Entry 7MUY (electron microscopy, 4.60 A resolution (low resolution: residue-level contacts below are approximate; hydrogen-bond / salt-bridge calls are withheld)); this record covers chains BC and AC of the 205 polymer chains in the assembly.

[Chain BC]
Name: DotC
Organism: Legionella pneumophila
UniProtKB: O52184 (O52184_LEGPN); residues 1-303 here = UniProt positions 1-303
Chain sequence (303 residues; numbered 1 to 303; the number before each row is that of its first residue):
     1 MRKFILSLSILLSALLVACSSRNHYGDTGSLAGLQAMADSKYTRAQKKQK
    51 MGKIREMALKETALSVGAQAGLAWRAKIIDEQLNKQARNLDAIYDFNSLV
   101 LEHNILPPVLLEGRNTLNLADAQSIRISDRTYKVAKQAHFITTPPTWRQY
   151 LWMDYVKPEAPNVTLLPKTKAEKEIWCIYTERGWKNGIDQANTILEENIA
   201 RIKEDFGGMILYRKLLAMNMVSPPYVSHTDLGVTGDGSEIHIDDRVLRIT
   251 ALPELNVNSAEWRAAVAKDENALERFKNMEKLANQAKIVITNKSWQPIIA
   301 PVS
Disordered / not traced: 1-25, 269-303
What the authors report for this chain:
  - post-translational modification sites: C19 (citing earlier work)

[Chain AC]
Name: DotC
Organism: Legionella pneumophila
UniProtKB: O52184 (O52184_LEGPN); residues 2-304 here correspond to UniProt positions 1-303 (UniProt number = residue number - 1)
Chain sequence (303 residues; numbered 2 to 304; the number before each row is that of its first residue):
     2 MRKFILSLSILLSALLVACSSRNHYGDTGSLAGLQAMADSKYTRAQKKQK
    52 MGKIREMALKETALSVGAQAGLAWRAKIIDEQLNKQARNLDAIYDFNSLV
   102 LEHNILPPVLLEGRNTLNLADAQSIRISDRTYKVAKQAHFITTPPTWRQY
   152 LWMDYVKPEAPNVTLLPKTKAEKEIWCIYTERGWKNGIDQANTILEENIA
   202 RIKEDFGGMILYRKLLAMNMVSPPYVSHTDLGVTGDGSEIHIDDRVLRIT
   252 ALPELNVNSAEWRAAVAKDENALERFKNMEKLANQAKIVITNKSWQPIIA
   302 PVS
Disordered / not traced: 2-60, 270-304

[Chain BC / chain AC interface]
Contacting residue pairs - 56 pairs, chain BC then chain AC:
  D27(BC) with A71(AC); K158(AC); P159(AC)
  T28(BC) with W75(AC); W185(AC)
  S30(BC) with A71(AC); W185(AC)
  L31(BC) with W185(AC)
  L34(BC) with W177(AC); T181(AC)
  Q35(BC) with C178(AC)
  A38(BC) with P168(AC); W177(AC)
  S40(BC) with K169(AC)
  T43(BC) with L167(AC)
  Q46(BC) with N163(AC)
  L119(BC) with F141(AC); T143(AC)
  D121(BC) with R249(AC)
  Q123(BC) with F141(AC); L248(AC); R249(AC); I250(AC)
  S124(BC) with L248(AC); R249(AC)
  I125(BC) with F141(AC); R246(AC); V247(AC); L248(AC)
  R126(BC) with D245(AC); R246(AC); V247(AC)
  I127(BC) with D244(AC); D245(AC); R246(AC)
  S128(BC) with H242(AC); D244(AC); D245(AC)
  D129(BC) with I243(AC); D244(AC)
  R130(BC) with H242(AC); I243(AC)
  T131(BC) with I241(AC); H242(AC)
  Y132(BC) with S239(AC); E240(AC); I241(AC)
  K133(BC) with S239(AC); E240(AC)
  V134(BC) with S239(AC); E240(AC)
  E254(BC) with G238(AC)
  L255(BC) with G238(AC); I241(AC)
  V257(BC) with V234(AC); G236(AC)
Other interface residues (no listed pair), chain BC (30 interface residues in all): M37, A122, S259
Other interface residues (no listed pair), chain AC (34 interface residues in all): V67, H140, V164, K174, D237

[Summary]
30 residues of chain BC face 34 of chain AC across their interface. From the paper: a modification site at
C19(BC).
Chain BC and chain AC are both DotC (Legionella pneumophila); the structure, Reconstruction of the Legionella
pneumophila Dot/Icm T4SS 3DVA Map 5, was determined by electron microscopy, deposited together with 7MUC,
7MUD, 7MUE, 7MUQ, 7MUS, 7MUV and 7MUW.
